PDB entry 3B99 | X-ray diffraction, 2.50 A resolution | chain A

== Chain A ==
Protein: Prostaglandin I2 synthase
Source organism: Danio rerio
Notes: EC 5.3.99.4
UniProt: A9LLA5 (A9LLA5_DANRE); numbering as in UniProt (aligned over 17-480)
Amino-acid sequence (475 residues; numbered 10 to 484; the number before each row is that of its first residue):
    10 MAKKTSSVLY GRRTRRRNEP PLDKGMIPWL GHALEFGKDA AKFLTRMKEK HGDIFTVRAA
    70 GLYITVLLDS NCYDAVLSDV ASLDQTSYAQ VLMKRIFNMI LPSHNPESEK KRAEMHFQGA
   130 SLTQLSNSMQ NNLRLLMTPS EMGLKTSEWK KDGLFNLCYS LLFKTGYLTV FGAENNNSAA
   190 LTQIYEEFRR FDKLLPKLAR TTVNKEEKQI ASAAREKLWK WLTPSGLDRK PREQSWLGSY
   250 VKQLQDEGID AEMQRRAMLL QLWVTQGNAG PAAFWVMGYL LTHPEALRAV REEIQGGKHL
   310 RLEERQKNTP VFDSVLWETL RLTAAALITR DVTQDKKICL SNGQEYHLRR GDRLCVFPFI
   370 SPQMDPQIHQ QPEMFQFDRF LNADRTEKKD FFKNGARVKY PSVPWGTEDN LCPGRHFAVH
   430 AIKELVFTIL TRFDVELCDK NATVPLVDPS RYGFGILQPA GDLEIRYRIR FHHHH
Unresolved in the structure: 10-20, 305-316, 393-394, 480-484
Construct notes: initiating methionine (10); expression tag (11-16, 481-484)
Ion coordination: heme Fe: Cys421 (together with u-51605)
Residues lining bound ligands:
  - heme (HEM): Gln94, Lys119, Ala122, Phe126, Val273, Thr274, Asn277, Ala278, Ala281, Leu329, Ala333, Ala335, Ile337, Arg339, Pro413, Trp414, Gly415, Asn419, Cys421, Pro422, Gly423, Phe426, Ala427, Ile465
  - u-51605 (U51; (5Z)-7-{(1R,4S,5R,6R)-6-[(1E)-oct-1-en-1-yl]-2,3-diazabicyclo[2.2.1]hept-2-en-5-yl}hept-5-enoic acid), molecule 1: Ala42, Phe45, Ala68, Ala69, Leu71, Ile73, Tyr97, Leu101, Arg104, Arg209, Leu336, Thr338, Arg362, Cys364, Tyr461, Gly462, Phe463
  - u-51605 (U51), molecule 2: Gln94, Tyr97, Ala98, Leu101, Trp272, Val273, Asn277, Ala335, Leu336, Ile337, Thr338, Arg339, Gly462, Phe463, Gly464
  - u-51605 (U51), molecule 3: Thr95, Ala98, Gln99, Leu101, Met102, Ile105, Phe106, Ile109, Leu110, Pro111, Ser112, His113, Pro115, Glu118, Leu269, Trp272, Phe463
Reported in the primary citation:
  - heme coordination: Cys421
  - binding site for u-51605: Tyr97, Ala98, Leu101, Trp272, Val273, Asn277, Ala335, Thr338
  - conformationally variable residues (loop rearrangement, side-chain flip): Lys119, Glu417 to Cys421
  - binding site for heme: Gln94, Lys119, Arg339
  - catalytic residues: Asn277 (proposed by the authors, not directly observed)

== In short ==
Bound to chain A: heme and 3 copies of u-51605. From the paper: the catalytic residue Asn277; a binding site
for u-51605 at Tyr97, Ala98 and Leu101 among others.
Chain A is Prostaglandin I2 synthase (Danio rerio); the structure, Crystal structure of zebrafish prostacyclin
synthase (cytochrome P450 8A1) in complex with substrate analog U51605, was determined by X-ray diffraction,
deposited together with 3B6H and 3B98.
